Entry 5B5N (X-ray diffraction, 3.30 A resolution); this record covers chains A and D of the 36 polymer chains in the assembly.

Chain A (and D):
Molecule: LH1 alpha polypeptide
Organism: Thermochromatium tepidum
Notes: chain D of this document is another copy of the same molecule, construct and numbering; everything in this record applies to it too
UniProt: D2Z0P2 (D2Z0P2_THETI); residues 1-61 here = UniProt positions 1-61
Sequence (61 residues; each row starts with the number of its first residue):
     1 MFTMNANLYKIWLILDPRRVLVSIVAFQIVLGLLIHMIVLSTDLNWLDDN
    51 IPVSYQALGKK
Unresolved in the structure: 1
Ion coordination: barium ion site 1: S41 (shared with 2 residues of chain L); barium ion site 2: D43, N45, D49 (shared with Q56(D) of chain D); barium ion site 3: Y55, Q56 (shared with 2 residues of chain 9)
Residues lining bound ligands:
  - bacteriochlorophyll a (BCL), molecule 1: R19, V20, S23, I24, I35
  - bacteriochlorophyll a (BCL), molecule 2: V25, Q28, I29, G32, H36, W46
  - bacteriochlorophyll a (BCL), molecule 3: Q28, L31, G32, I35, H36, V39, L44
  - spirilloxanthin (CRT), molecule 1: L8, K10, I11, L13, I14
  - spirilloxanthin (CRT), molecule 2: L21, I24, F27, Q28, L31, L34, I35, I38
  - spirilloxanthin (CRT), molecule 3: I29, L33, H36, M37

How chain A and chain D interact:
Residue-residue contacts - 21 pairs, chain A then chain D:
  I11(A) - L21(D)  hydrophobic
  L13(A) - R18(D)  hydrogen bond (backbone-side chain)
  I14(A) - R18(D)
  L15(A) - R18(D)
  L15(A) - L21(D)  hydrophobic
  F27(A) - I29(D)  hydrophobic
  T42(A) - D48(D)
  D43(A) - D48(D)  hydrogen bond (backbone-side chain)
  D43(A) - N50(D)
  D43(A) - Y55(D)  hydrogen bond (side chain-backbone)
  D43(A) - Q56(D)
  L44(A) - L47(D)  hydrophobic
  L44(A) - Y55(D)  hydrophobic
  D48(A) - Q56(D)
  D49(A) - Q56(D)
  D49(A) - K61(D)
  N50(A) - K60(D)
  N50(A) - K61(D)
  P52(A) - K60(D)
  P52(A) - K61(D)
  S54(A) - K61(D)
Other interface residues (no listed pair), chain A (15 interface residues in all): L34, I38
Other interface residues (no listed pair), chain D (14 interface residues in all): V22, L33, M37, S54

Summary:
15 residues of chain A and 14 residues of chain D are in contact; the contacts include 3 hydrogen bonds. Polar
pairs include L13(A)-R18(D), D43(A)-D48(D) and D43(A)-Y55(D). Bound to chain A: 3 copies of
bacteriochlorophyll a and 3 copies of spirilloxanthin.
Chain A and chain D are both LH1 alpha polypeptide (Thermochromatium tepidum); the structure, Crystal
structure of the Ba-substituted LH1-RC complex from Tch. tepidum, was determined by X-ray diffraction (same
publication as 5B5M).
